8WN8 - chains B and C of the 4 polymer chains in the assembly; structure by electron microscopy, 3.00 A resolution.

Chain B (and C):
Protein: Non-structural protein 1
Organism: Zika virus
Notes: chain C of this document is another copy of the same molecule, construct and numbering; everything in this record applies to it too
UniProtKB: Q32ZE1 (POLG_ZIKV); residues 1-353 here correspond to UniProt positions 791-1143 (UniProt number = residue number + 790)
Amino-acid sequence (361 residues; numbered 1 to 361; the number before each row is that of its first residue):
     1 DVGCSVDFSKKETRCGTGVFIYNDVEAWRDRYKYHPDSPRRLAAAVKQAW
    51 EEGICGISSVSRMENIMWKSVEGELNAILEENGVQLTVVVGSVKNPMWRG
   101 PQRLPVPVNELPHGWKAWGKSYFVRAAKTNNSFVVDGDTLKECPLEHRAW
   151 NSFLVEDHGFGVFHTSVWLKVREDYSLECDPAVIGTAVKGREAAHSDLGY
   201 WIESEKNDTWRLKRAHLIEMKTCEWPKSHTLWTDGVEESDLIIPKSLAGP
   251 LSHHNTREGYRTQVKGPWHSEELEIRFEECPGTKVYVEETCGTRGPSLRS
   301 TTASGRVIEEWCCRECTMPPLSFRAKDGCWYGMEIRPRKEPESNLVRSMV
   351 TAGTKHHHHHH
Unresolved in the structure: 353-361
Disulfides: Cys-55/Cys-143, Cys-179/Cys-223, Cys-280/Cys-329, Cys-291/Cys-312, Cys-313/Cys-316
Glycans and other covalent adducts: N-acetylglucosamine (NAG) linked to Asn-207
Construct notes: expression tag (354-361)
UniProt features mapped onto this chain:
  - site: Ala-352, Gly-353 (Cleavage)
  - glycosylation (N-linked (GlcNAc...) asparagine): Asn-130, Asn-207
From the paper describing this entry:
  - self-association interface (contacts with another copy of this molecule): Phe-163

Interface between chain B and chain C:
Residue-residue contacts (107):
  Asp-1(B) / Ser-5(C)  hydrogen bond
  Asp-1(B) / Val-6(C)
  Asp-1(B) / Asp-7(C)
  Asp-1(B) / Phe-8(C)
  Val-2(B) / Ser-5(C)
  Val-2(B) / Val-6(C)  hydrogen bond (backbone-backbone)
  Gly-3(B) / Cys-4(C)
  Gly-3(B) / Ser-5(C)
  Gly-3(B) / Tyr-22(C)
  Cys-4(B) / Gly-3(C)
  Cys-4(B) / Cys-4(C)  disulfide
  Cys-4(B) / Cys-15(C)  hydrophobic
  Cys-4(B) / Tyr-22(C)  hydrogen bond (backbone-side chain)
  Ser-5(B) / Val-2(C)
  Ser-5(B) / Phe-20(C)
  Ser-5(B) / Tyr-22(C)  hydrogen bond
  Val-6(B) / Asp-1(C)
  Val-6(B) / Val-2(C)  hydrogen bond (backbone-backbone)
  Phe-8(B) / Val-2(C)  hydrophobic
  Lys-10(B) / His-158(C)  hydrogen bond (side chain-backbone)
  Glu-12(B) / His-158(C)
  Glu-12(B) / Gly-161(C)
  Glu-12(B) / Val-162(C)  hydrogen bond (side chain-backbone)
  Arg-14(B) / Tyr-22(C)
  Arg-14(B) / Asp-24(C)  salt bridge
  Gly-16(B) / Tyr-22(C)
  Thr-17(B) / Ile-21(C)
  Thr-17(B) / Tyr-22(C)
  Thr-17(B) / Asn-23(C)  hydrogen bond (backbone-backbone)
  Gly-18(B) / Ile-21(C)
  Gly-18(B) / Trp-201(C)
  Val-19(B) / Phe-20(C)
  Val-19(B) / Ile-21(C)  hydrogen bond (backbone-backbone)
  Val-19(B) / Ala-187(C)  hydrophobic
  Phe-20(B) / Cys-4(C)
  Phe-20(B) / Ser-5(C)
  Phe-20(B) / Val-19(C)
  Phe-20(B) / Phe-20(C)  hydrophobic
  Phe-20(B) / Tyr-22(C)  hydrophobic
  Phe-20(B) / Lys-189(C)  hydrogen bond (backbone-side chain)
  Ile-21(B) / Thr-17(C)
  Ile-21(B) / Gly-18(C)
  Ile-21(B) / Val-19(C)  hydrogen bond (backbone-backbone)
  Ile-21(B) / Val-188(C)
  Ile-21(B) / Lys-189(C)
  Tyr-22(B) / Gly-3(C)
  Tyr-22(B) / Cys-4(C)  hydrogen bond (side chain-backbone)
  Tyr-22(B) / Ser-5(C)  hydrogen bond (side chain-backbone)
  Tyr-22(B) / Arg-14(C)
  Tyr-22(B) / Gly-16(C)
  Tyr-22(B) / Thr-17(C)
  Tyr-22(B) / Phe-20(C)  hydrophobic
  Asn-23(B) / Thr-17(C)  hydrogen bond (backbone-backbone)
  Asp-24(B) / Arg-14(C)  salt bridge
  Asp-157(B) / Lys-10(C)  salt bridge
  His-158(B) / Lys-10(C)  hydrogen bond (backbone-side chain)
  Gly-159(B) / Lys-10(C)
  Gly-159(B) / Glu-12(C)
  Phe-160(B) / Glu-12(C)  hydrogen bond (backbone-side chain)
  Gly-161(B) / Glu-12(C)
  Pro-181(B) / Gly-190(C)
  Ile-184(B) / Val-188(C)
  Ile-184(B) / Lys-189(C)
  Ile-184(B) / Gly-190(C)  hydrogen bond (backbone-backbone)
  Gly-185(B) / Val-188(C)
  Thr-186(B) / Ala-187(C)
  Thr-186(B) / Val-188(C)  hydrogen bond (backbone-backbone)
  Ala-187(B) / Val-19(C)  hydrophobic
  Ala-187(B) / Thr-186(C)
  Val-188(B) / Ile-21(C)
  Val-188(B) / Ile-184(C)
  Val-188(B) / Gly-185(C)
  Val-188(B) / Thr-186(C)  hydrogen bond (backbone-backbone)
  Val-188(B) / His-229(C)
  Lys-189(B) / Asp-1(C)  salt bridge
  Lys-189(B) / Phe-20(C)  hydrogen bond (side chain-backbone)
  Lys-189(B) / Ile-21(C)
  Lys-189(B) / Ile-184(C)
  Gly-190(B) / Pro-181(C)
  Gly-190(B) / Ile-184(C)  hydrogen bond (backbone-backbone)
  Gly-190(B) / His-229(C)  hydrogen bond (backbone-side chain)
  Trp-210(B) / Ser-228(C)  hydrogen bond
  Trp-210(B) / His-229(C)
  Lys-227(B) / Trp-232(C)
  Lys-227(B) / Asp-234(C)  salt bridge
  Ser-228(B) / Trp-210(C)
  Ser-228(B) / Leu-231(C)
  Ser-228(B) / Trp-232(C)
  Ser-228(B) / His-254(C)
  His-229(B) / Val-188(C)
  His-229(B) / Gly-190(C)  hydrogen bond (side chain-backbone)
  His-229(B) / Trp-210(C)
  Thr-230(B) / Leu-231(C)
  Thr-230(B) / Trp-232(C)  hydrogen bond (backbone-backbone)
  Leu-231(B) / Thr-230(C)
  Leu-231(B) / Leu-231(C)  hydrophobic
  Trp-232(B) / Lys-227(C)
  Trp-232(B) / Ser-228(C)
  Trp-232(B) / Thr-230(C)  hydrogen bond (backbone-backbone)
  Trp-232(B) / Thr-233(C)
  Thr-233(B) / Trp-232(C)
  Thr-233(B) / Thr-233(C)
  Thr-233(B) / Asp-234(C)
  Asp-234(B) / Lys-227(C)  salt bridge
  Asp-234(B) / Thr-233(C)
  Asp-234(B) / Asp-234(C)
  His-254(B) / Ser-228(C)
Interface residues without a listed pair, chain B (47 interface residues in all): Thr-13, Cys-15, Thr-165, Ala-182, Ala-194
Interface residues without a listed pair, chain C (46 interface residues in all): Gly-159, Ala-182, Ala-194
Cross-chain cystine bridges: Cys-4(B)/Cys-4(C)

Overview:
47 residues of chain B and 46 residues of chain C are in contact; the contacts include 1 disulfide bond, 26
hydrogen bonds and 6 salt bridges. Polar contacts include Arg-14(B)/Asp-24(C), Asp-157(B)/Lys-10(C) and
Lys-189(B)/Asp-1(C). N-acetylglucosamine is covalently linked to Asn-207(B). From the paper: a
self-association interface involving Phe-163(B).
Both chains are Non-structural protein 1 (Zika virus). Entry 8WN8 (CryoEM structure of ZIKV rsNS1) was
determined by electron microscopy (same publication as 8WO0).
